Entry 8GO9 (electron microscopy, 3.35 A resolution); this record covers chains F and H of the 8 polymer chains in the assembly.

Chain F:
Name: Beta-arrestin-2
From: Bos taurus
Reference sequence: P32120 (ARRB2_BOVIN); residue numbers follow UniProt; this construct covers 1-420
Amino-acid sequence (420 residues; numbered 1 to 420; the number before each row is that of its first residue):
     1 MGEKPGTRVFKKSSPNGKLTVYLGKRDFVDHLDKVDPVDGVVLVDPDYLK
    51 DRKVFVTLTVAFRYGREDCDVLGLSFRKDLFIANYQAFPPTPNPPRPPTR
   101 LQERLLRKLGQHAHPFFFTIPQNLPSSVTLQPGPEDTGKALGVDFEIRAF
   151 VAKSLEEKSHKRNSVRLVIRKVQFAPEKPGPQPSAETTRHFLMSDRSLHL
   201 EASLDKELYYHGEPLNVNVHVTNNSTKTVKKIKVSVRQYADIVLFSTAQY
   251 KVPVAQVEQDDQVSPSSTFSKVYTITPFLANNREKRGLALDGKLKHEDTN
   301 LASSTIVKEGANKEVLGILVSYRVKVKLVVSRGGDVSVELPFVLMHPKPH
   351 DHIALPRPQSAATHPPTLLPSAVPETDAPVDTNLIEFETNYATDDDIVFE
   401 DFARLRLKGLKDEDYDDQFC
Unresolved in the structure: 1-4, 351-391, 409-420
Sequence notes: engineered mutation Gly17 (Cys in P32120), Val60 (Cys in P32120), Cys69 (Leu in P32120), Ser126 (Cys in P32120), Leu141 (Cys in P32120), Val151 (Cys in P32120), Val243 (Cys in P32120), Val252 (Cys in P32120), Ser270 (Cys in P32120), Phe278 (Leu in P32120), Ala280 (Ser in P32120)

Chain H:
Name: Atypical chemokine receptor 2
Reference sequence: O00590 (ACKR2_HUMAN); residue numbers follow UniProt; this construct covers 338-355
Amino-acid sequence (18 residues; numbered 338 to 355; the number before each row is that of its first residue):
   338 GTAQASLSSCSESSILTA
Unresolved in the structure: 338-343
Modified positions: Thr339, Thr354 (phosphothreonine; TPO); Ser343, Ser345, Ser346, Ser348, Ser350, Ser351 (phosphoserine; SEP)
From the paper describing this entry:
  - post-translational modification sites: Ser348, Ser350, Ser351

How chain F and chain H interact:
Contacting residue pairs (23; chain F residue first):
  Gly6(F) - Leu353(H)
  Thr7(F) - Ile352(H)
  Thr7(F) - Leu353(H)  hydrogen bond (backbone-backbone)
  Arg8(F) - Ser350(H)
  Arg8(F) - Ser351(H)
  Val9(F) - Ser350(H)
  Val9(F) - Ser351(H)  hydrogen bond (backbone-backbone)
  Lys11(F) - Ser348(H)
  Lys11(F) - Glu349(H)  salt bridge
  Lys11(F) - Ser350(H)
  Lys11(F) - Ser351(H)
  Lys12(F) - Ser346(H)
  Lys12(F) - Cys347(H)
  Lys12(F) - Ser348(H)
  Pro15(F) - Ser346(H)
  Tyr22(F) - Ser351(H)
  Arg26(F) - Ser348(H)
  Arg104(F) - Leu353(H)
  Lys108(F) - Ser351(H)
  Lys108(F) - Ile352(H)
  Lys108(F) - Thr354(H)
  Leu167(F) - Ser348(H)
  Lys295(F) - Ser348(H)
Interface residues without a listed pair, chain F (16 interface residues in all): Phe10, Ser13, Leu105
Interface residues without a listed pair, chain H (10 interface residues in all): Ala355

Summary:
16 residues of chain F and 10 residues of chain H are in contact, with 2 hydrogen bonds and 1 salt bridge.
Among the polar pairs are Lys11(F)-Glu349(H), Thr7(F)-Leu353(H) and Val9(F)-Ser351(H). The paper reports
modification sites Ser348(H), Ser350(H) and Ser351(H).
Here chain F is Beta-arrestin-2 (Bos taurus) and chain H is Atypical chemokine receptor 2. Entry 8GO9
(Structure of beta-arrestin2 in complex with a phosphopeptide corresponding to the human Atypical chemokine
receptor 2 ...) was determined by electron microscopy together with 8J8R, 8J8V, 8J8Z, 8J97, 8J9K and 8JAF from
the same study.
